PDB entry 4IP6 | X-ray diffraction, 2.23 A resolution | chain A

[Chain A]
Protein: Thiol:disulfide interchange protein DsbD
From: Escherichia coli
Notes: EC 1.8.1.8; fragment: C-terminal domain
Reference sequence: P36655 (DSBD_ECOLI); residues 425-546 here correspond to UniProt positions 444-565 (UniProt number = residue number + 19)
Sequence (132 residues; each row starts with the number of its first residue):
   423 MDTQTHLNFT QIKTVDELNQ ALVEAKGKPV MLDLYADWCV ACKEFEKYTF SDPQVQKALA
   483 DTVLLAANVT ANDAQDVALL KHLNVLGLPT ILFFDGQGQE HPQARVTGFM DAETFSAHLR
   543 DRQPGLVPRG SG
Not modelled in the structure: 423-427, 549-554
Cystine bridges: Cys-461/Cys-464
Construct notes: expression tag (423-424, 547-554); engineered mutation Ala-488 (Gln507 in P36655)
From the paper describing this entry:
  - mutagenesis - C464A, Q488A: decreased catalytic activity
  - mutagenesis - C464A, Q488A: unchanged expression

[Summary]
The paper reports that C464A and Q488A reduce catalytic activity; C464A and Q488A leave expression unchanged.
Chain A is Thiol:disulfide interchange protein DsbD (Escherichia coli); the structure, C-terminal domain of
the thiol:disulfide interchange protein DsbD, Q488A mutant, was determined by X-ray diffraction (same
publication as 4IP1).
